Entry 8T9A (electron microscopy, 3.17 A resolution); this record covers chains A and B of the 3 polymer chains in the assembly.

== Chain A ==
Protein: DNA damage-binding protein 1
Organism: Homo sapiens
UniProt: Q16531 (DDB1_HUMAN); residues 1-1140 here = UniProt positions 1-1140
Chain sequence (1140 residues; each row starts with the number of its first residue):
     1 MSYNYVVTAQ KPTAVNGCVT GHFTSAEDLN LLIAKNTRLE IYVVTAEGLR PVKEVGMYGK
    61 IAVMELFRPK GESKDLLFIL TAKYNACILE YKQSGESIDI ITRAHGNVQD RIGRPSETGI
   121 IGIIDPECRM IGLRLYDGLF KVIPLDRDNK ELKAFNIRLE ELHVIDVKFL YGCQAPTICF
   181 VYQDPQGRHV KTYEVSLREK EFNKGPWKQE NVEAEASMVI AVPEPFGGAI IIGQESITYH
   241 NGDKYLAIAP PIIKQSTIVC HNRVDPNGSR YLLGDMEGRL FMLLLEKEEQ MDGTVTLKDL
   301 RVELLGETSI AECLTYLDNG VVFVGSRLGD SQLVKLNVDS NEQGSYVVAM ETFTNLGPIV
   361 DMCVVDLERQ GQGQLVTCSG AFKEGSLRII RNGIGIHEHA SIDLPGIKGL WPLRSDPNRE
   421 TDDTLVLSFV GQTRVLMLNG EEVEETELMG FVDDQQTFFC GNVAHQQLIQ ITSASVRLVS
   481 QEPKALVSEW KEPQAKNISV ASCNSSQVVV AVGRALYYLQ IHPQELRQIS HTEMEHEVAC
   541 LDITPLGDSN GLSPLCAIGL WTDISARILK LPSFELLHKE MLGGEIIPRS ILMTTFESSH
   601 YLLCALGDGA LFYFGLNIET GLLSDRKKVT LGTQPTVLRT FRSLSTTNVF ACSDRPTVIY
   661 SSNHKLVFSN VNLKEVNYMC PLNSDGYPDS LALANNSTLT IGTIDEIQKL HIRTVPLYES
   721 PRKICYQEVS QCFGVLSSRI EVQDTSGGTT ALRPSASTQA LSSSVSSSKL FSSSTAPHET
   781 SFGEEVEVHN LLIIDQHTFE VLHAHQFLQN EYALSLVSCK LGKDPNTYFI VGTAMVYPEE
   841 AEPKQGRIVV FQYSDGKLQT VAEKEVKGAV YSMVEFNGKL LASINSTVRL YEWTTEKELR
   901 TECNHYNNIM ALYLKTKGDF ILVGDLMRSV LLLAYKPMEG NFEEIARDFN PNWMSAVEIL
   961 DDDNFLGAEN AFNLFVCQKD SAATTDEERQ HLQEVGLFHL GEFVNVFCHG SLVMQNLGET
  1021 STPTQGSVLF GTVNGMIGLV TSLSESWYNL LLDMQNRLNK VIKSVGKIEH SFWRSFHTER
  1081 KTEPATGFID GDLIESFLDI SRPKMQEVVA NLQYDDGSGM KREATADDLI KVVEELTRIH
Disordered / not traced: 1, 745-748, 768-778, 1016-1021, 1116-1119
UniProt features mapped onto this chain:
  - modified residue: Ser2 (N-acetylserine), Lys1067 (N6-acetyllysine), Thr1125 (Phosphothreonine)
  - cross-link: Lys1121 (Glycyl lysine isopeptide (Lys-Gly) (interchain with G-Cter in SUMO2))
  - natural variant: Asp184 to Gln186 (deletion: In WHIKERS), Arg188 (R188Q: In WHIKERS; R188W: In WHIKERS), Glu213 (E213K: In WHIKERS), Phe429 (F429V: In WHIKERS)
  - mutagenesis: Tyr316 to Asn319 (Impairs interaction with DDA1), Glu537 (E537A: Slightly impairs interaction with CUL4A), Trp561 (W561A: Strongly impairs interaction with CUL4A), Glu840 to Glu842 (Impairs interaction with AMBRA1, DTL, DET1, DCAF1, DCAF5, DCAF11 and DCAF8), Met910 to Tyr913 (Impairs interaction with AMBRA1, DTL and DCAF5), Trp953 (W953A: Impairs interaction with AMBRA1, ERCC8, DCAF5 and DCAF11)

== Chain B ==
Protein: DDB1- and CUL4-associated factor 12
Organism: Homo sapiens
UniProt: Q5T6F0 (DCA12_HUMAN); residues 1-453 here = UniProt positions 1-453
Chain sequence (471 residues; each row starts with the number of its first residue; numbers below 1 keep their minus sign (Met-17 is residue -17)):
   -17 MHHHHHHSSG RENLYFQGMA RKVVSRKRKA PASPGAGSDA QGPQFGWDHS LHKRKRLPPV
    43 KRSLVYYLKN REVRLQNETS YSRVLHGYAA QQLPSLLKER EFHLGTLNKV FASQWLNHRQ
   103 VVCGTKCNTL FVVDVQTSQI TKIPILKDQE PGGVTQQGCG IHAIELNPSR TLLATGGDNP
   163 NSLAIYRLPT LDPVCVGDDG HKDWIFSIAW ISDTMAVSGS RDGSMGLWEV TDDVLTKSDA
   223 RHNVSRVPVY AHITHKALKD IPKEDTNPDN CKVRALAFNN KNKELGAVSL DGYFHLWKAE
   283 NTLSKLLSTK LPYCRENVCL AYGSEWSVYA VGSQAHVSFL DPRQPSYNVK SVCSRERGSG
   343 IRSVSFYEHI ITVGTGQGSL LFYDIRAQRF LEERLSACYG SKPRLAGENL KLTTGKGWLN
   403 HDETWRNYFS DIDFFPNAVY THCYDSSGTK LFVAGGPLPS GLHGNYAGLW S
Disordered / not traced: -17 to 39, 131-140, 244-251, 375-389, 415-416
Construct notes: initiating methionine (-17); expression tag (-16 to 0); variant Gln131 (Arg in Q5T6F0)
UniProt features mapped onto this chain:
  - region: Met1 to Arg38 (Required for nuclear location and interaction with MOV10)
  - modified residue: Ser15 (Phosphoserine)
  - mutagenesis: Arg368 (R368A: Reduces association with DDB1)
From the paper describing this entry:
  - mutagenesis - K91A, K108A, R203A, R256A, R344A: unchanged binding to CCT5

== How chain A and chain B interact ==
Residue-residue contacts (45):
  Glu117(A) - Thr61(B)
  Arg327(A) - Val55(B)  hydrogen bond (side chain-backbone)
  Leu328(A) - Val55(B)  hydrophobic
  Pro358(A) - Val55(B)  hydrophobic
  Val360(A) - Glu54(B)
  Phe382(A) - Leu57(B)  hydrophobic
  Arg722(A) - Lys51(B)
  His789(A) - Lys51(B)  hydrogen bond
  Tyr812(A) - Tyr48(B)
  Tyr812(A) - Lys51(B)
  Val836(A) - Val47(B)  hydrophobic
  Val836(A) - Tyr48(B)  hydrophobic
  Tyr837(A) - Ser45(B)  hydrogen bond (backbone-side chain)
  Tyr837(A) - Tyr48(B)
  Pro838(A) - Val42(B)
  Pro838(A) - Lys43(B)
  Pro838(A) - Arg44(B)  hydrogen bond (backbone-backbone)
  Pro838(A) - Tyr48(B)
  Glu839(A) - Arg44(B)  hydrogen bond (backbone-backbone)
  Glu840(A) - Arg44(B)  hydrogen bond (backbone-backbone)
  Glu840(A) - Ser45(B)  hydrogen bond (backbone-side chain)
  Ala841(A) - Leu46(B)  hydrogen bond (backbone-backbone)
  Pro843(A) - Val47(B)  hydrophobic
  Tyr871(A) - Leu50(B)  hydrophobic
  Asn907(A) - Leu78(B)
  Ile909(A) - Tyr70(B)  hydrogen bond (backbone-side chain)
  Met910(A) - Tyr70(B)
  Leu912(A) - Leu50(B)  hydrophobic
  Tyr913(A) - Arg53(B)
  Met927(A) - Ala71(B)  hydrophobic
  Arg928(A) - Leu78(B)
  Arg928(A) - Ser453(B)
  Phe949(A) - Lys432(B)  hydrogen bond (backbone-side chain)
  Phe949(A) - Ser453(B)
  Pro951(A) - Ser429(B)
  Pro951(A) - Thr431(B)
  Trp953(A) - Leu67(B)  hydrophobic
  Met954(A) - Arg53(B)  hydrogen bond (backbone-side chain)
  Glu987(A) - Lys80(B)  salt bridge
  Phe1003(A) - Arg53(B)
  Asn1005(A) - Glu54(B)
  Val1033(A) - Glu54(B)
  Asn1034(A) - Arg56(B)  hydrogen bond
  Arg1080(A) - His100(B)
  Arg1080(A) - Ser429(B)  hydrogen bond
Also at the interface, not in a pair above, chain A (43 interface residues in all): Lys60, Ala381, Ala813, Leu814, Asn908, Leu926, Asn950, Asn970, Lys1081
Also at the interface, not in a pair above, chain B (32 interface residues in all): Val66, His68, Gln74, Leu75, Arg82, Asp427, Ser428

== Overview ==
43 residues of chain A face 32 of chain B across their interface, with 13 hydrogen bonds and 1 salt bridge.
Polar pairs include Glu987(A)-Lys80(B), Arg327(A)-Val55(B) and His789(A)-Lys51(B). From the paper: K91A, K108A
and R203A of chain B, among others, leave binding to CCT5 unchanged; 5 substitutions were tested in all.
Chain A is DNA damage-binding protein 1 and chain B is DDB1- and CUL4-associated factor 12, both from Homo
sapiens; the structure, CryoEM structure of human DDB1-DCAF12 in complex with MAGEA3, was determined by
electron microscopy.
